Entry 6PUK (X-ray diffraction, 2.08 A resolution); this record covers chains A and H of the 4 polymer chains in the assembly.

[Chain A]
Molecule: Major histocompatibility complex class I-related gene protein
Organism: Homo sapiens
UniProtKB: Q95460 (HMR1_HUMAN); residues 1-270 here correspond to UniProt positions 23-292 (UniProt number = residue number + 22)
Sequence (271 residues; numbered 0 to 270; the number before each row is that of its first residue; numbering starts at 0):
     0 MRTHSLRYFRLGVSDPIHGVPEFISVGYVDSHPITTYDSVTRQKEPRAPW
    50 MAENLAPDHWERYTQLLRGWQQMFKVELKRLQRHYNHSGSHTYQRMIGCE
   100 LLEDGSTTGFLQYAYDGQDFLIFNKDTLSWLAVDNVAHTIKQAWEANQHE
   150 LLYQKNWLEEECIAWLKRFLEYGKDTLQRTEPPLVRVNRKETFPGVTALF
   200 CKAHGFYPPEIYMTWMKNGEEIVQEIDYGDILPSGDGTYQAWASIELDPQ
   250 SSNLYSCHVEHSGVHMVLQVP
Not modelled in the structure: 191-195
Disulfide bonds: Cys-98/Cys-161, Cys-200/Cys-256
Glycans and other covalent adducts: compound OYV linked to Lys-43
Construct notes: initiating methionine (0); conflict Ser-261 (Cys283 in Q95460)
Ligand contacts: OYV (1,2-dideoxy-1-{2,6-dioxo-5-[(1E)-3-oxobut-1-en-1-yl]-1,2,3,6-tetrahydropyrimidin-4-yl}-D-ribo-hexitol): Tyr-7, Arg-9, Ser-24, Thr-34, His-58, Tyr-62, Leu-66, Trp-69, Arg-94, Ile-96, Tyr-152, Gln-153, Trp-156
UniProt features mapped onto this chain:
  - binding site (5-(2-oxoethylideneamino)-6-(D-ribitylamino)uracil): Arg-9, Ser-24, Lys-43, Arg-94, Tyr-152, Gln-153
  - binding site (5-(2-oxopropylideneamino)-6-(D-ribitylamino)uracil): Arg-9, Ser-24, Lys-43, Arg-94, Tyr-152, Gln-153
  - binding site (7-hydroxy-6-methyl-8-(1-D-ribityl)lumazine): Arg-9, Ser-24, Lys-43, Arg-94, Tyr-152, Gln-153
  - binding site (8-(9H-purin-6-yl)-2-oxa-8-azabicyclo[3.3.1]nona-3,6-diene-4,6-dicarbaldehyde): Arg-9, Lys-43, His-58, Arg-94
  - binding site (2-amino-4-oxopteridine-6-carbaldehyde): Lys-43
  - binding site (pyridoxal): Lys-43
  - glycosylation: Asn-85 (N-linked (GlcNAc...) asparagine)

[Chain H]
Molecule: Beta-2-microglobulin
Organism: Homo sapiens
UniProtKB: P61769 (B2MG_HUMAN); residues 1-99 here correspond to UniProt positions 21-119 (UniProt number = residue number + 20)
Sequence (100 residues; row label = number of the first residue in the row; numbering starts at 0):
     0 MIQRTPKIQVYSRHPAENGKSNFLNCYVSGFHPSDIEVDLLKNGERIEKV
    50 EHSDLSFSKDWSFYLLYYTEFTPTEKDEYACRVNHVTLSQPKIVKWDRDM
Not modelled in the structure: 98-99
Disulfide bonds: Cys-25/Cys-80
Construct notes: initiating methionine (0)
Ion coordination: Na+: Asn-83, His-84, Leu-87
UniProt features mapped onto this chain:
  - modified residue: Gln-2 (Pyrrolidone carboxylic acid)
  - glycosylation: Ile-1 (N-linked (Glc) (glycation) isoleucine), Lys-19 (N-linked (Glc) (glycation) lysine), Lys-41 (N-linked (Glc) (glycation) lysine), Lys-48 (N-linked (Glc) (glycation) lysine), Lys-58 (N-linked (Glc) (glycation) lysine), Lys-91 (N-linked (Glc) (glycation) lysine), Lys-94 (N-linked (Glc) (glycation) lysine)

[Chain A / chain H interface]
Residue-residue contacts (48):
  Arg-6(A) / Phe-56(H)
  Phe-8(A) / Phe-56(H)  hydrophobic
  Phe-8(A) / Ser-57(H)
  Leu-10(A) / Phe-56(H)  hydrophobic
  Leu-10(A) / Phe-62(H)  hydrophobic
  Val-19(A) / Asp-34(H)
  Ile-23(A) / Phe-56(H)  hydrophobic
  Val-25(A) / Phe-56(H)  hydrophobic
  Tyr-27(A) / Ser-55(H)
  Tyr-27(A) / Phe-56(H)  hydrogen bond (side chain-backbone)
  Arg-46(A) / Asp-53(H)  salt bridge
  His-90(A) / Met-0(H)
  Thr-91(A) / His-31(H)  hydrogen bond
  Gln-93(A) / His-31(H)  hydrogen bond
  Gln-93(A) / Trp-60(H)  hydrogen bond (side chain-backbone)
  Gln-93(A) / Phe-62(H)
  Arg-94(A) / Trp-60(H)
  Met-95(A) / Lys-58(H)
  Met-95(A) / Trp-60(H)
  Gln-111(A) / Lys-58(H)
  Gln-111(A) / Trp-60(H)
  Tyr-112(A) / Trp-60(H)
  Ala-113(A) / Trp-60(H)  hydrophobic
  Asp-115(A) / Met-0(H)
  Asp-115(A) / Ile-1(H)
  Asp-115(A) / His-31(H)
  Gly-116(A) / Arg-3(H)  hydrogen bond (backbone-side chain)
  Gly-116(A) / His-31(H)  hydrogen bond (backbone-side chain)
  Gly-116(A) / Trp-60(H)
  Gln-117(A) / Ile-1(H)
  Asp-118(A) / Trp-60(H)  hydrogen bond
  Arg-185(A) / Pro-14(H)
  His-203(A) / Pro-14(H)
  Asp-229(A) / Lys-6(H)  salt bridge
  Asp-229(A) / Gln-8(H)  hydrogen bond
  Leu-231(A) / Gln-8(H)
  Leu-231(A) / Tyr-10(H)
  Leu-231(A) / Tyr-26(H)  hydrophobic
  Pro-232(A) / Tyr-10(H)  hydrogen bond (backbone-side chain)
  Pro-232(A) / Asn-24(H)
  Pro-232(A) / Tyr-26(H)
  Ser-233(A) / Arg-12(H)  hydrogen bond (backbone-side chain)
  Ser-233(A) / Asn-24(H)  hydrogen bond (backbone-side chain)
  Gly-234(A) / Arg-12(H)  hydrogen bond (backbone-side chain)
  Asp-235(A) / Arg-12(H)
  Gln-239(A) / Tyr-10(H)
  Gln-239(A) / Ser-11(H)
  Gln-239(A) / Arg-12(H)
Interface residues without a listed pair, chain A (31 interface residues in all): Ile-16, Ser-89
Interface residues without a listed pair, chain H (27 interface residues in all): His-13, Pro-32, Ser-33, Leu-54, Asp-59, Tyr-63, Leu-65

[Summary]
31 residues of chain A face 27 of chain H across their interface, with 12 hydrogen bonds and 2 salt bridges.
Polar pairs include Arg-46(A)/Asp-53(H), Asp-229(A)/Lys-6(H) and Tyr-27(A)/Phe-56(H). Compound OYV is
covalently linked to Lys-43(A).
Here chain A is Major histocompatibility complex class I-related gene protein and chain H is
Beta-2-microglobulin, both from Homo sapiens. Entry 6PUK (Structure of human MAIT A-F7 TCR in complex with
human MR1-JYM72) was determined by X-ray diffraction (same publication as 6PUC, 6PUD, 6PUE, 6PUF, 6PUG, 6PUH
and 4 further entries).
